PDB entry 8BQA | X-ray diffraction, 1.67 A resolution | chain AAA

[Chain AAA]
Name: Endoglucanase
Organism: Cellvibrio japonicus
Notes: EC 3.2.1.4
UniProtKB: B3PCS3 (B3PCS3_CELJU); residues 2-298 here correspond to UniProt positions 41-337 (UniProt number = residue number + 39)
Chain sequence (306 residues; each row starts with the number of its first residue):
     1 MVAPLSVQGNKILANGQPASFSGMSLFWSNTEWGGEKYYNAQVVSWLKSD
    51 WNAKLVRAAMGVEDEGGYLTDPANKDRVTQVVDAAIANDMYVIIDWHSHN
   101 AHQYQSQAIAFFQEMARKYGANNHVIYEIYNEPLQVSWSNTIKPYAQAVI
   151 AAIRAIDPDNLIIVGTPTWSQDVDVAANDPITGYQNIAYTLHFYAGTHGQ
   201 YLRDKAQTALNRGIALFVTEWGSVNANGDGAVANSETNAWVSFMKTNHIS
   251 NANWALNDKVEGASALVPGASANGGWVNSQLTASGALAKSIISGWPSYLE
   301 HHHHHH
Disordered / not traced: 299-306
Sequence notes: initiating methionine (1); expression tag (299-306)
Glycans and other covalent adducts: compound YLL linked to Glu220
Residues lining bound ligands: RBH / alpha-D-xylopyranose / YLL: Phe27, Trp28, Trp33, Asp64, His97, His99, Asn131, Glu132, Tyr194, Asn225, Ala226, Asn227, Gly228, Trp254, Lys259, Glu261
From the paper describing this entry:
  - binding site for alpha-D-xylopyranose: Trp28, Trp33, Asp64

[In short]
Bound to chain AAA: RBH / alpha-D-xylopyranose / YLL. From the paper: a binding site for alpha-D-xylopyranose
at Trp28, Trp33 and Asp64.
Chain AAA is Endoglucanase (Cellvibrio japonicus); the structure, CjCel5B endo-glucanase bound to CB665
covalent inhibitor, was determined by X-ray diffraction (same publication as 8OZ1, 8BQB, 8BQC and 8BN7).
